PDB entry 6ZP1 | electron microscopy, 3.30 A resolution | chains A and B of the 3 polymer chains in the assembly

[Chain A (and B)]
Protein: Spike glycoprotein
Source organism: Severe acute respiratory syndrome coronavirus 2
Notes: chain B of this document is another copy of the same molecule, construct and numbering; everything in this record applies to it too
UniProtKB: P0DTC2 (SPIKE_SARS2); residue numbers follow UniProt; this construct covers 14-680, 685-1211
Chain sequence (1247 residues; each row starts with the number of its first residue; note: 4 numbers in that range are skipped by the numbering (no residue carries them; nothing is unmodelled there)):
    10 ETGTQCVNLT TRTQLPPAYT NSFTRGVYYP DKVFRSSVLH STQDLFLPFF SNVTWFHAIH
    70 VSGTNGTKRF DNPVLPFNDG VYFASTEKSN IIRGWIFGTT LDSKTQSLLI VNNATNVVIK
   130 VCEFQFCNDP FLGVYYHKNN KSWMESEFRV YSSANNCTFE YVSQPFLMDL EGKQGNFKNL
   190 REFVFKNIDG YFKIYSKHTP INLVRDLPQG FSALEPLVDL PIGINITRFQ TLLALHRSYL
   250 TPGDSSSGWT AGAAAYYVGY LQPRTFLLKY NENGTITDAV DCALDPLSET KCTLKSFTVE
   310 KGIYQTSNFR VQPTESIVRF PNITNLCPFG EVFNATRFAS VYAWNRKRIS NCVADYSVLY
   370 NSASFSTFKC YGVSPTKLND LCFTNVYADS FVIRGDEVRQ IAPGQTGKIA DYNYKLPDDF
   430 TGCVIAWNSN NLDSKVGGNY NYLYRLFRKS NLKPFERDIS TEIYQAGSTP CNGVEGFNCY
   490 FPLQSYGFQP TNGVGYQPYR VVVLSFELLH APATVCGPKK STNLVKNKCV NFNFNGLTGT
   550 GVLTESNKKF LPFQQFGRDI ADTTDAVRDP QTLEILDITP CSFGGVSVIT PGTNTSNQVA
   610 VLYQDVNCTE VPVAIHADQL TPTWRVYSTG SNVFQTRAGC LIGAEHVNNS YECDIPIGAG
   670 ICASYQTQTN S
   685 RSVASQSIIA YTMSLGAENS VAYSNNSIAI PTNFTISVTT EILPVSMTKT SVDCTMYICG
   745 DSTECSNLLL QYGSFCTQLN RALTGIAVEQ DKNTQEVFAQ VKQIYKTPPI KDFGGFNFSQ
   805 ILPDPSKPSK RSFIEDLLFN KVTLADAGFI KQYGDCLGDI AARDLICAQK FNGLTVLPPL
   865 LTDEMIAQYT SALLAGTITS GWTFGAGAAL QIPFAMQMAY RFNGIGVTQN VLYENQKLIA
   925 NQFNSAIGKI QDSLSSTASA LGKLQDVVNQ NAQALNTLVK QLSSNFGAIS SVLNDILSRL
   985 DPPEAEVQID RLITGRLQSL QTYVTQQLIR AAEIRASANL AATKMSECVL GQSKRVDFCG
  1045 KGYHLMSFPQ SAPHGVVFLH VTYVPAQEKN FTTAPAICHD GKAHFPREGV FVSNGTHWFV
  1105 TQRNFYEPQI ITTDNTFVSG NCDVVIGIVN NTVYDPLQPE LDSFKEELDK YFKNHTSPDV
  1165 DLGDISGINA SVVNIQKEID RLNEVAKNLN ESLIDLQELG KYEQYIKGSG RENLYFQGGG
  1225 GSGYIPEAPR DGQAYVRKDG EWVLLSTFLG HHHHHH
Unresolved in the structure: 10-26, 70-79, 144-152, 176-179, 246-261, 621-640, 677-680, 685-688, 828-853, 1141-1260
Construct notes: expression tag (10-13, 1212-1260); engineered mutation Pro986 (Lys in P0DTC2), Pro987 (Val in P0DTC2)
UniProt features mapped onto this chain:
  - region: Asn280 to Cys301 (Putative superantigen), Arg403 to Asp405 (Integrin-binding motif), Asn448 to Phe456 (Immunodominant HLA epitope recognized by the CD8+), Ser816 to Tyr837 (Fusion peptide 1), Lys835 to Phe855 (Fusion peptide 2), Asp1163 to Glu1202 (Heptad repeat 2)
  - site (Cleavage): Arg685, Ser686, Arg815, Ser816
  - glycosylation: Asn17 (N-linked (GlcNAc...) (complex) asparagine), Asn61 (N-linked (GlcNAc...) (hybrid) asparagine), Asn74 (N-linked (GlcNAc...) (complex) asparagine), Asn122 (N-linked (GlcNAc...) (hybrid) asparagine), Asn149 (N-linked (GlcNAc...) (complex) asparagine), Asn165 (N-linked (GlcNAc...) (complex) asparagine), Asn234 (N-linked (GlcNAc...) (high mannose) asparagine), Asn282 (N-linked (GlcNAc...) (complex) asparagine), Thr323 (O-linked (GalNAc) threonine), Ser325 (O-linked (HexNAc...) serine), Asn331 (N-linked (GlcNAc...) (complex) asparagine), Asn343 (N-linked (GlcNAc...) (complex) asparagine), Asn603 (N-linked (GlcNAc...) (hybrid) asparagine), Asn616 (N-linked (GlcNAc...) (complex) asparagine), Asn657 (N-linked (GlcNAc...) (complex) asparagine), Thr676 (O-linked (GlcNAc...) threonine), Thr678 (O-linked (GlcNAc...) threonine), Asn709 (N-linked (GlcNAc...) (high mannose) asparagine), Asn717 (N-linked (GlcNAc...) (hybrid) asparagine), Asn801 (N-linked (GlcNAc...) (hybrid) asparagine) and 6 more in UniProt
  - natural variant: Leu18 (L18F: In strain: Beta/B.1.351, Gamma/P.1 and 1 more), Thr19 (T19I: In strain: Omicron/BQ.1.1, Omicron/XBB.1.5 and 1 more; T19R: In strain: Delta/B.1.617.2, Omicron/BA.2 and 4 more), Thr20 (T20N: In strain: Gamma/P.1), Leu24 to Ala27 (sequence variant, change not given here; In strain: Omicron/BA.2, Omicron/BA.2.12.1 and 6 more), Pro26 (P26S: In strain: Gamma/P.1), Gln52 (Q52H: In strain: Omicron/EG.5.1), Ala67 (A67V: In strain: Eta/B.1.525, Omicron/BA.1), His69 to Val70 (deletion: In strain: Alpha/B.1.1.7, Eta/B.1.525 and 5 more), Gly75 (G75V: In strain: Lambda/C.37), Thr76 (T76I: In strain: Lambda/C.37), Asp80 (D80A: In strain: Beta/B.1.351), Val83 (V83A: In strain: Omicron/XBB.1.5, Omicron/EG.5.1), 79 further natural variant entries in UniProt
  - mutagenesis: His69 to Val70 (Increased incorporation of cleaved spike into virions), Asn121 (N121Q: Partial loss of biliverdin affinity), Arg190 (R190K: Partial loss of biliverdin affinity), Asn234 (N234Q: Increased resistance to neutralizing antibodies), Asn331 (N331Q: Reduced viral infectivity), Asn343 (N343Q: Reduced viral infectivity), Leu452 (L452R: Increased resistance to neutralizing antibodies. Decreases HLA binding to NF9 epitope. Increased binding affinity to human ACE2), Tyr453 (Y453F: Decreased HLA binding to NF9 epitope. Increased binding affinity to human ACE2), Ala475 (A475V: Increased resistance to neutralizing antibodies), Val483 (V483A: Increased resistance to neutralizing antibodies), Glu484 (E484D: Increased replication in human TMEM106B overexpressing cells), Phe490 (F490L: Increased resistance to neutralizing antibodies and human covalescent sera neutralization), 8 further mutagenesis entries in UniProt
Disulfides: Cys131-Cys166, Cys291-Cys301, Cys336-Cys361, Cys379-Cys432, Cys391-Cys525, Cys480-Cys488, Cys538-Cys590, Cys617-Cys649, Cys662-Cys671, Cys738-Cys760, Cys743-Cys749, Cys1032-Cys1043, Cys1082-Cys1126
Covalent attachments: N-acetylglucosamine (NAG) linked to Asn61, Asn122, Asn165, Asn234, Asn282, Asn331, Asn343, Asn603, Asn616, Asn657, Asn709, Asn717, Asn801, Asn1074, Asn1098, Asn1134
What the authors report for this chain:
  - mutagenesis - K986P/V987P: decreased stability

[How chain A and chain B interact]
Pairs across the interface (149):
  Tyr38(A) - Phe562(B)  hydrophobic
  Lys41(A) - Phe562(B)
  Lys41(A) - Gln563(B)
  Lys41(A) - Gln564(B)  hydrogen bond (backbone-backbone)
  Lys41(A) - Phe565(B)
  Val42(A) - Gln563(B)
  Val42(A) - Phe565(B)
  Val42(A) - Arg567(B)
  Phe43(A) - Phe559(B)  hydrophobic
  Phe43(A) - Gln563(B)
  Phe43(A) - Phe565(B)  hydrogen bond (backbone-backbone)
  Phe43(A) - Gly566(B)
  Phe43(A) - Arg567(B)  hydrogen bond (backbone-backbone)
  Gly199(A) - Arg357(B)
  Tyr200(A) - Arg357(B)
  Tyr200(A) - Thr393(B)
  Tyr200(A) - Asn394(B)  hydrogen bond
  Glu224(A) - Phe562(B)
  Pro225(A) - Phe562(B)  hydrophobic
  Pro230(A) - Arg357(B)  hydrogen bond (backbone-side chain)
  Ile231(A) - Arg357(B)
  Tyr369(A) - Thr415(B)
  Tyr369(A) - Lys417(B)  hydrogen bond (backbone-side chain)
  Asn370(A) - Lys417(B)
  Ala372(A) - Leu455(B)  hydrophobic
  Gly413(A) - Pro987(B)
  Asp427(A) - Pro987(B)
  Asp737(A) - Asn317(B)  hydrogen bond
  Met740(A) - Phe592(B)  hydrophobic
  Gln755(A) - Ser968(B)
  Gln755(A) - Asn969(B)
  Gln755(A) - Phe970(B)  hydrogen bond (backbone-backbone)
  Gln755(A) - Gly971(B)
  Tyr756(A) - Gln965(B)
  Tyr756(A) - Ser968(B)
  Gly757(A) - Gln965(B)
  Gly757(A) - Ser968(B)
  Ser758(A) - Thr961(B)
  Ser758(A) - Gln965(B)  hydrogen bond (backbone-side chain)
  Phe759(A) - Gln965(B)
  Phe759(A) - Phe970(B)  hydrophobic
  Phe759(A) - Gln1002(B)
  Gln762(A) - Thr961(B)
  Gln762(A) - Thr1006(B)
  Arg765(A) - Gln957(B)  hydrogen bond
  Arg765(A) - Thr961(B)
  Gln787(A) - Ala701(B)
  Gln787(A) - Asn703(B)  hydrogen bond
  Ile788(A) - Leu699(B)
  Ile788(A) - Ala701(B)  hydrogen bond (backbone-backbone)
  Ile788(A) - Glu702(B)
  Ile788(A) - Asn703(B)  hydrogen bond (backbone-backbone)
  Tyr789(A) - Asn703(B)
  Tyr789(A) - Val705(B)  hydrophobic
  Lys790(A) - Glu702(B)  salt bridge
  Lys790(A) - Asn703(B)
  Pro792(A) - Tyr707(B)  hydrophobic
  Asp796(A) - Tyr707(B)  hydrogen bond (backbone-side chain)
  Asp796(A) - Asn709(B)  hydrogen bond
  Phe797(A) - Tyr707(B)
  Lys854(A) - Phe592(B)
  Phe855(A) - Thr588(B)
  Phe855(A) - Pro589(B)
  Phe855(A) - Phe592(B)  hydrophobic
  Leu861(A) - Gln613(B)
  Pro863(A) - Gly667(B)
  Pro863(A) - Ala668(B)  hydrogen bond (backbone-backbone)
  Leu864(A) - Pro665(B)  hydrophobic
  Leu864(A) - Gly667(B)
  Leu864(A) - Ala668(B)
  Leu864(A) - Gly669(B)  hydrogen bond (backbone-backbone)
  Leu864(A) - Met697(B)  hydrophobic
  Leu865(A) - Met697(B)  hydrophobic
  Met869(A) - Gly669(B)
  Met869(A) - Thr696(B)
  Met869(A) - Met697(B)  hydrophobic
  Met869(A) - Leu699(B)  hydrophobic
  Gln872(A) - Leu699(B)
  Tyr873(A) - Leu699(B)
  Thr883(A) - Val705(B)
  Thr883(A) - Tyr707(B)
  Trp886(A) - Tyr1047(B)
  Ala890(A) - Gly1046(B)
  Ala890(A) - Tyr1047(B)  hydrophobic
  Ala890(A) - Val1068(B)
  Leu894(A) - Ala713(B)
  Leu894(A) - Pro715(B)  hydrophobic
  Leu894(A) - Glu1072(B)
  Gln895(A) - Val705(B)
  Gln895(A) - Ala706(B)
  Gln895(A) - Ser711(B)
  Gln895(A) - Ile712(B)
  Gln895(A) - Ala713(B)  hydrogen bond (backbone-backbone)
  Gln895(A) - Asn1074(B)  hydrogen bond
  Ile896(A) - Tyr707(B)
  Ile896(A) - Ile712(B)  hydrophobic
  Pro897(A) - Tyr707(B)  hydrophobic
  Pro897(A) - Ser708(B)
  Pro897(A) - Asn709(B)
  Pro897(A) - Ser711(B)
  Phe898(A) - Tyr707(B)  hydrogen bond (backbone-side chain)
  Met900(A) - Thr1077(B)
  Met900(A) - Val1094(B)  hydrophobic
  Tyr904(A) - Ile712(B)
  Tyr904(A) - Val1094(B)
  Tyr904(A) - Arg1107(B)
  Asn907(A) - Arg1107(B)
  Gln913(A) - Phe1089(B)
  Gln913(A) - Pro1090(B)  hydrogen bond (side chain-backbone)
  Asn914(A) - Phe1089(B)
  Asn914(A) - Phe1121(B)
  Asn914(A) - Ser1123(B)  hydrogen bond
  Tyr917(A) - Pro1079(B)  hydrophobic
  Tyr917(A) - Phe1089(B)  hydrophobic
  Tyr917(A) - Val1129(B)  hydrophobic
  Glu918(A) - Ser1123(B)
  Glu918(A) - Val1128(B)
  Val963(A) - Ala570(B)  hydrophobic
  Asp979(A) - Leu517(B)
  Leu981(A) - Lys386(B)
  Ser982(A) - Lys386(B)
  Ser982(A) - Asp389(B)
  Ser982(A) - Leu390(B)
  Arg983(A) - Gly381(B)  hydrogen bond (side chain-backbone)
  Arg983(A) - Val382(B)
  Arg983(A) - Ser383(B)  hydrogen bond (backbone-backbone)
  Arg983(A) - Leu390(B)
  Arg983(A) - Thr430(B)
  Arg983(A) - Leu517(B)
  Leu984(A) - Gly381(B)
  Leu984(A) - Val382(B)
  Leu984(A) - Ser383(B)
  Leu984(A) - Lys386(B)  hydrogen bond (backbone-side chain)
  Asp985(A) - Ser383(B)  hydrogen bond
  Asp985(A) - Lys386(B)  salt bridge
  Pro986(A) - Lys386(B)
  Glu988(A) - Ser383(B)
  Gln1005(A) - Gln1002(B)  hydrogen bond
  Gln1005(A) - Thr1006(B)  hydrogen bond
  Leu1012(A) - Gln1010(B)
  Leu1012(A) - Ile1013(B)  hydrophobic
  Thr1027(A) - Arg1039(B)
  Ser1030(A) - Val1040(B)
  Ser1030(A) - Asp1041(B)
  Glu1031(A) - Arg1039(B)  salt bridge
  Glu1031(A) - Val1040(B)
  Leu1034(A) - Asp1041(B)
  Gly1035(A) - Val1040(B)
  Arg1039(A) - Arg1039(B)
Other interface residues (no listed pair), chain A (98 interface residues in all): Asp40, Arg44, Ser46, Val47, Asp198, Gly232, Asn282, Gly283, Ser375, Thr415, Asp745, Lys786, Asn856, Gly857, Thr859, Pro862, Gly889, Gly891, Ala892, Ala893, Gln920, Ile973, Ser974, Asn978, Ile1013, Arg1019
Other interface residues (no listed pair), chain B (106 interface residues in all): Arg319, Arg355, Thr385, Tyr396, Arg408, Gly416, His519, Pro521, Thr547, Gly548, Thr549, Lys557, Lys558, Ile569, Thr572, Asp614, Arg646, Ala647, Ile666, Ile670, Cys671, Gly700, Ser704, Asn710, Asp985, Ser1003, Glu1017, Lys1045, Ala1078, Ile1130

[Overview]
The interface between chain A and chain B involves 98 residues on one side and 106 on the other; the contacts
include 28 hydrogen bonds and 3 salt bridges. Polar pairs include Lys790(A)-Glu702(B), Asp985(A)-Lys386(B) and
Glu1031(A)-Arg1039(B). The paper reports that K986P/V987P of chain A reduce stability.
Chain A and chain B are both Spike glycoprotein (Severe acute respiratory syndrome coronavirus 2); the
structure, Structure of SARS-CoV-2 Spike Protein Trimer (K986P, V987P, single Arg S1/S2 cleavage site) in
Closed State, was determined by electron microscopy together with 6ZOX, 6ZOY, 6ZOZ, 6ZP0 and 6ZP2 from the
same study.
